8I5C - chains A and E of the 5 polymer chains in the assembly; structure by X-ray diffraction, 3.34 A resolution.

[Chain A]
Molecule: MHC class I antigen (Fragment)
From: Homo sapiens
Reference sequence: U5YJJ6 (U5YJJ6_HUMAN); residues 1-274 here correspond to UniProt positions 25-298 (UniProt number = residue number + 24)
Chain sequence (274 residues; row label = number of the first residue in the row):
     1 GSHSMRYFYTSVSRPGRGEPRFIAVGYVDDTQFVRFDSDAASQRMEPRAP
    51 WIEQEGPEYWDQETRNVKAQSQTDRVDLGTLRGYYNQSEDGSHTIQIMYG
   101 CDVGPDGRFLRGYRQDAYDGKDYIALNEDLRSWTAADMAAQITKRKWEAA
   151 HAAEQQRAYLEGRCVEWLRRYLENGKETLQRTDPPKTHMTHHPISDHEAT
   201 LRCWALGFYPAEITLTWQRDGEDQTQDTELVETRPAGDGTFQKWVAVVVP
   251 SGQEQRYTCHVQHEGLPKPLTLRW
Sequence notes: engineered mutation Val245 (Ala269 in U5YJJ6), Gln253 (Glu277 in U5YJJ6)
Cystine bridges: Cys101-Cys164, Cys203-Cys259

[Chain E]
Molecule: TCR beta chain
From: Mus musculus
Chain sequence (242 residues; row label = number of the first residue in the row):
     1 EAAVTQSPRNKVAVTGGKVTLSCNQTNNHNNMYWYRQDTGHGLRLIHYSY
    51 GAGSTEKGDIPDGYKASRPSQENFSLILELATPSQTSVYFCASGDTGGYE
   101 QYFGPGTRLTVLEDLKNVFPPEVAVFEPSEAEISHTQKATLVCLATGFYP
   151 DHVELSWWVNGKEVHSGVCTDPQPLKEQPALNDSRYALSSRLRVSATFWQ
   201 DPRNHFRCQVQFYGLSENDEWTQDRAKPVTQIVSAEAWGRAD
Unresolved in the structure: 1-2
Cystine bridges: Cys23-Cys91, Cys143-Cys208

[Interface between chain A and chain E]
Pairs across the interface (18):
  Arg65(A) with Tyr48(E); Tyr50(E)
  Asn66(A) with Tyr50(E)
  Ala69(A) with Tyr50(E), hydrophobic
  Gln72(A) with Tyr50(E); Gly51(E); Ala52(E); Ser54(E)
  Thr73(A) with Asn30(E), hydrogen bond; Thr96(E)
  Val76(A) with Asn30(E); Gln71(E)
  Ala150(A) with Tyr99(E)
  His151(A) with Tyr99(E)
  Glu154(A) with Tyr99(E)
  Gln155(A) with Gly97(E), hydrogen bond (side chain-backbone); Gly98(E), hydrogen bond (side chain-backbone); Tyr99(E)
Interface residues without a listed pair, chain E (12 interface residues in all): Glu56

[In short]
10 residues of chain A face 12 of chain E across their interface; the contacts include 3 hydrogen bonds. Polar
contacts include Thr73(A)-Asn30(E), Gln155(A)-Gly97(E) and Gln155(A)-Gly98(E).
Chain A is MHC class I antigen (Fragment) (Homo sapiens) and chain E is TCR beta chain (Mus musculus); the
structure, Crystal structure of a TCR in complex with HLA-A*11:01 bound to KRAS peptide (VVGAVGVGK), was
determined by X-ray diffraction.
